Entry 7BXP (X-ray diffraction, 1.80 A resolution); this record covers chains A and B.

== Chain A (and B) ==
Protein: 2-amino-3-ketobutyrate coenzyme A ligase
Organism: Cupriavidus necator
Notes: EC 2.3.1.29; chain B of this document is another copy of the same molecule, construct and numbering; everything in this record applies to it too
UniProtKB: Q0K313 (Q0K313_CUPNH); residues 1-399 here = UniProt positions 1-399
Amino-acid sequence (411 residues; each row starts with the number of its first residue; numbers below 1 keep their minus sign (Met-3 is residue -3)):
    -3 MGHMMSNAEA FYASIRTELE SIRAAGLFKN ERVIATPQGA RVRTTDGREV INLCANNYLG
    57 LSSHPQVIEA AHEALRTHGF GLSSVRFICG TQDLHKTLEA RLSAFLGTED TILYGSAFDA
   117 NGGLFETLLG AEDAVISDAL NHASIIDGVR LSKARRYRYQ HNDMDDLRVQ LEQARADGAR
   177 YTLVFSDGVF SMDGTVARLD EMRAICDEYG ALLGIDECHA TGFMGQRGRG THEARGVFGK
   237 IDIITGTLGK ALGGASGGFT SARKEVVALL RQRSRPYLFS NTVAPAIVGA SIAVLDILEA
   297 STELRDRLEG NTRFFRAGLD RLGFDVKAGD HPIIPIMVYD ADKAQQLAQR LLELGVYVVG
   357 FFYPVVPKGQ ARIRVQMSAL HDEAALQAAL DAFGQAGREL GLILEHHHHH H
Unresolved in the structure: -3 to 0, 400-407
Sequence notes: expression tag (-3 to 0, 400-407)
Modified / non-standard residues: Lys246 ((2S)-2-amino-6-[[3-hydroxy-2-methyl-5-(phosphonooxymethyl)pyridin-4-yl]methylideneamino]hexanoic acid; LLP)
From the paper describing this entry:
  - catalytic residues: Ser187, His215 (by similarity / conservation)
  - catalytic residues: His138, Lys246
  - mutagenesis - H138F: abolished catalytic activity (TA activity)

== How chain A and chain B interact ==
Contacting residue pairs - 215 pairs, chain A then chain B:
  Asn3(A) - Arg176(B)
  Asn3(A) - Tyr177(B)
  Asn3(A) - Tyr205(B)
  Asn3(A) - Gly206(B)
  Ala4(A) - Gly206(B)  hydrogen bond (backbone-backbone)
  Ala4(A) - Leu208(B)  hydrophobic
  Glu5(A) - Arg259(B)  salt bridge
  Ala6(A) - Tyr177(B)  hydrogen bond (backbone-side chain)
  Phe7(A) - Leu124(B)
  Phe7(A) - Tyr177(B)
  Phe7(A) - Leu208(B)  hydrophobic
  Phe7(A) - Val262(B)  hydrophobic
  Tyr8(A) - Leu208(B)  hydrophobic
  Tyr8(A) - Asp238(B)  hydrogen bond
  Tyr8(A) - Arg259(B)
  Tyr8(A) - Glu261(B)
  Tyr8(A) - Val262(B)  hydrophobic
  Ser10(A) - Tyr177(B)
  Ile11(A) - Glu261(B)
  Ile11(A) - Leu265(B)  hydrophobic
  Arg12(A) - Glu261(B)  salt bridge
  Glu14(A) - Arg269(B)  salt bridge
  Leu15(A) - Glu261(B)
  Leu15(A) - Ala264(B)  hydrophobic
  Leu15(A) - Leu265(B)
  Ile18(A) - Leu265(B)  hydrophobic
  Ile18(A) - Arg269(B)
  Leu23(A) - Gln268(B)
  Phe24(A) - Gln268(B)
  Lys25(A) - Phe83(B)
  Lys25(A) - Arg267(B)
  Lys25(A) - Gln268(B)  hydrogen bond (backbone-side chain)
  Lys25(A) - Leu274(B)
  Glu27(A) - Arg82(B)  salt bridge
  Glu27(A) - Thr87(B)  hydrogen bond
  Glu27(A) - Arg267(B)
  Glu27(A) - Tyr273(B)  hydrogen bond
  Arg28(A) - Thr87(B)
  Val29(A) - Thr87(B)
  Val29(A) - Gln88(B)
  Val29(A) - Asp89(B)
  Ile30(A) - Cys85(B)
  Ile30(A) - Thr87(B)  hydrogen bond (backbone-backbone)
  Ile30(A) - Gln88(B)
  Ile30(A) - Asp89(B)  hydrogen bond (backbone-backbone)
  Ala31(A) - His74(B)
  Thr32(A) - Gln88(B)  hydrogen bond (backbone-side chain)
  Pro33(A) - Thr73(B)
  Pro33(A) - His74(B)
  Gln34(A) - Gly77(B)
  Gln34(A) - Leu78(B)  hydrogen bond (side chain-backbone)
  Gln34(A) - Cys85(B)  hydrogen bond (side chain-backbone)
  Asn48(A) - Cys85(B)
  Cys50(A) - Ile84(B)
  Cys50(A) - Cys85(B)
  Ala51(A) - Ser79(B)
  Ala51(A) - Cys85(B)  hydrophobic
  Asn52(A) - Ser79(B)  hydrogen bond (backbone-backbone)
  Asn52(A) - Ser80(B)
  Asn53(A) - Ser79(B)
  Ser58(A) - Phe76(B)  hydrogen bond (backbone-backbone)
  Ser58(A) - Gly77(B)  hydrogen bond (backbone-backbone)
  Ser58(A) - Ser79(B)  hydrogen bond
  Val63(A) - Phe76(B)  hydrophobic
  Ile64(A) - Phe76(B)  hydrophobic
  Ala67(A) - Leu71(B)  hydrophobic
  Ala67(A) - Phe76(B)  hydrophobic
  His68(A) - His68(B)  hydrogen bond
  His68(A) - Leu71(B)
  Leu71(A) - Ala67(B)  hydrophobic
  Leu71(A) - His68(B)
  Leu71(A) - Leu71(B)  hydrophobic
  Thr73(A) - Pro33(B)
  His74(A) - Ala31(B)
  His74(A) - Pro33(B)
  Gly75(A) - Pro33(B)
  Phe76(A) - Ser58(B)  hydrogen bond (backbone-backbone)
  Phe76(A) - Val63(B)  hydrophobic
  Phe76(A) - Ala67(B)  hydrophobic
  Phe76(A) - Gly249(B)
  Phe76(A) - Ala251(B)  hydrophobic
  Phe76(A) - Ala286(B)  hydrophobic
  Gly77(A) - Gln34(B)
  Gly77(A) - Ser58(B)  hydrogen bond (backbone-backbone)
  Gly77(A) - Gly249(B)
  Gly77(A) - Gly250(B)
  Gly77(A) - Ala251(B)
  Leu78(A) - Gln34(B)  hydrogen bond (backbone-side chain)
  Leu78(A) - Gly250(B)  hydrogen bond (backbone-backbone)
  Ser79(A) - Ala51(B)
  Ser79(A) - Asn52(B)  hydrogen bond (backbone-backbone)
  Ser79(A) - Asn53(B)  hydrogen bond (side chain-backbone)
  Ser79(A) - Ser58(B)  hydrogen bond
  Ser79(A) - Gly245(B)
  Ser79(A) - Gly250(B)  hydrogen bond (backbone-backbone)
  Ser80(A) - Asn52(B)
  Arg82(A) - Glu27(B)  salt bridge
  Phe83(A) - Lys25(B)
  Phe83(A) - Asn26(B)
  Phe83(A) - Glu27(B)
  Ile84(A) - Cys50(B)
  Ile84(A) - Tyr353(B)  hydrogen bond (backbone-side chain)
  Ile84(A) - Val355(B)  hydrophobic
  Ile84(A) - Arg370(B)
  Cys85(A) - Ile30(B)
  Cys85(A) - Gln34(B)  hydrogen bond (backbone-side chain)
  Cys85(A) - Asn48(B)  hydrogen bond
  Cys85(A) - Cys50(B)  hydrogen bond (side chain-backbone)
  Cys85(A) - Ala51(B)  hydrophobic
  Cys85(A) - Tyr353(B)  hydrophobic
  Thr87(A) - Glu27(B)  hydrogen bond
  Thr87(A) - Arg28(B)
  Thr87(A) - Val29(B)
  Thr87(A) - Ile30(B)  hydrogen bond (backbone-backbone)
  Gln88(A) - Val29(B)
  Gln88(A) - Ile30(B)
  Gln88(A) - Thr32(B)  hydrogen bond (side chain-backbone)
  Gln88(A) - Pro33(B)
  Asp89(A) - Val29(B)
  Asp89(A) - Ile30(B)  hydrogen bond (backbone-backbone)
  Ser112(A) - Ser276(B)
  Phe114(A) - Asp115(B)
  Phe114(A) - Arg271(B)
  Phe114(A) - Pro272(B)  hydrophobic
  Phe114(A) - Phe275(B)
  Phe114(A) - Ser276(B)
  Asp115(A) - Phe114(B)
  Asp115(A) - Asp115(B)
  Glu122(A) - Arg146(B)  salt bridge
  Leu124(A) - Phe7(B)
  His138(A) - Phe275(B)
  Ala139(A) - Arg271(B)  hydrogen bond (backbone-side chain)
  Ala139(A) - Phe275(B)  hydrophobic
  Ile142(A) - Arg271(B)
  Asp143(A) - Leu147(B)
  Asp143(A) - Arg271(B)  salt bridge
  Arg146(A) - Glu122(B)  salt bridge
  Arg146(A) - Leu147(B)  hydrogen bond (side chain-backbone)
  Arg146(A) - Lys149(B)
  Leu147(A) - Arg146(B)  hydrogen bond (backbone-side chain)
  Tyr177(A) - Asn3(B)
  Tyr177(A) - Ala6(B)  hydrogen bond (side chain-backbone)
  Tyr177(A) - Phe7(B)
  Tyr177(A) - Ser10(B)
  Tyr205(A) - Asn3(B)
  Gly206(A) - Asn3(B)
  Gly206(A) - Ala4(B)  hydrogen bond (backbone-backbone)
  Leu208(A) - Ala4(B)  hydrophobic
  Leu208(A) - Phe7(B)  hydrophobic
  Leu208(A) - Tyr8(B)
  Asp238(A) - Tyr8(B)  hydrogen bond
  Gly245(A) - Ser79(B)
  Gly245(A) - Asn277(B)
  Lys246(A) - Phe275(B)
  Lys246(A) - Ser276(B)
  Lys246(A) - Asn277(B)
  Gly249(A) - Phe76(B)
  Gly249(A) - Gly77(B)
  Gly250(A) - Gly77(B)
  Gly250(A) - Leu78(B)  hydrogen bond (backbone-backbone)
  Gly250(A) - Ser79(B)  hydrogen bond (backbone-backbone)
  Gly250(A) - Asn277(B)  hydrogen bond (backbone-side chain)
  Ala251(A) - Phe76(B)  hydrophobic
  Ala251(A) - Gly77(B)
  Ala251(A) - Asn277(B)  hydrogen bond (backbone-side chain)
  Ala251(A) - Thr278(B)
  Ala251(A) - Ala280(B)
  Arg259(A) - Glu5(B)  salt bridge
  Arg259(A) - Tyr8(B)
  Glu261(A) - Tyr8(B)
  Glu261(A) - Ile11(B)
  Glu261(A) - Arg12(B)  salt bridge
  Glu261(A) - Leu15(B)
  Val262(A) - Tyr8(B)  hydrophobic
  Ala264(A) - Leu15(B)  hydrophobic
  Leu265(A) - Ile11(B)  hydrophobic
  Leu265(A) - Leu15(B)
  Leu265(A) - Ile18(B)  hydrophobic
  Arg267(A) - Glu27(B)
  Gln268(A) - Leu23(B)
  Gln268(A) - Phe24(B)
  Gln268(A) - Lys25(B)  hydrogen bond (side chain-backbone)
  Arg269(A) - Glu14(B)  salt bridge
  Arg269(A) - Ile18(B)
  Arg271(A) - Phe114(B)
  Arg271(A) - Ala139(B)  hydrogen bond (side chain-backbone)
  Arg271(A) - Asp143(B)  salt bridge
  Pro272(A) - Phe114(B)  hydrophobic
  Tyr273(A) - Glu27(B)  hydrogen bond
  Leu274(A) - Lys25(B)
  Phe275(A) - Phe114(B)
  Phe275(A) - His138(B)
  Phe275(A) - Ala139(B)  hydrophobic
  Phe275(A) - Lys246(B)
  Ser276(A) - Ser112(B)
  Ser276(A) - Phe114(B)
  Ser276(A) - Lys246(B)
  Asn277(A) - Gly245(B)
  Asn277(A) - Lys246(B)
  Asn277(A) - Gly250(B)  hydrogen bond (side chain-backbone)
  Asn277(A) - Ala251(B)  hydrogen bond (side chain-backbone)
  Thr278(A) - Ala251(B)
  Ala280(A) - Ala251(B)
  Ala282(A) - Phe76(B)
  Ala286(A) - Phe76(B)  hydrophobic
  Tyr353(A) - Ile84(B)  hydrogen bond (side chain-backbone)
  Tyr353(A) - Cys85(B)
  Val355(A) - Phe83(B)
  Val355(A) - Ile84(B)
  Gly356(A) - Phe83(B)
  Phe357(A) - Ile84(B)  hydrophobic
  Pro360(A) - Gln268(B)
  Pro360(A) - Leu274(B)  hydrophobic
  Val361(A) - Phe83(B)  hydrophobic
  Arg370(A) - Ile84(B)
Also at the interface, not in a pair above, chain A (107 interface residues in all): Asn26, Thr41, Ser59, Arg72, Lys92, Leu125, Arg176, Met188, Ala207, Ser252, Ile283
Also at the interface, not in a pair above, chain B (103 interface residues in all): Thr41, Ile64, Arg72, Gly75, Lys92, Leu125, Ile142, Ala207, Ser252, Ala282, Ile283, Phe357

== Summary ==
Chain A and chain B form an interface of 107 and 103 residues respectively, with 48 hydrogen bonds and 12 salt
bridges. Among the polar pairs are Glu5(A)-Arg259(B), Arg12(A)-Glu261(B) and Glu14(A)-Arg269(B). The paper
reports catalytic residues Ser187(A), His215(A) and His138(A) among others; H138F of chain A abolishes
catalytic activity (TA activity).
Both chains are 2-amino-3-ketobutyrate coenzyme A ligase (Cupriavidus necator). Entry 7BXP
(2-amino-3-ketobutyrate CoA ligase from Cupriavidus necator) was determined by X-ray diffraction together with
7BXR and 7BXS from the same study.
